Entry 1YPK (X-ray diffraction, 1.78 A resolution); this record covers chains H and I of the 3 polymer chains in the assembly.

# Chain H
Molecule: Prothrombin heavy chain
Source organism: Homo sapiens
Notes: EC 3.4.21.5
UniProt: P00734 (THRB_HUMAN); the construct lacks a stretch of the UniProt sequence and is renumbered around it, so the offset changes along the chain: 16-36 = UniProt 364-384; 37-60 = UniProt 386-409; 61-77 = UniProt 419-435; 78-97 = UniProt 437-456; 7 more segments
Chain sequence (257 residues; numbered 16 to 245 plus 30 insertion-coded residues; 3 numbers in that range are skipped by the numbering (no residue carries them; nothing is unmodelled there); the number before each row is that of its first residue; a row labelled like 60A-60I holds insertion residues (60A, then the next letters in order)):
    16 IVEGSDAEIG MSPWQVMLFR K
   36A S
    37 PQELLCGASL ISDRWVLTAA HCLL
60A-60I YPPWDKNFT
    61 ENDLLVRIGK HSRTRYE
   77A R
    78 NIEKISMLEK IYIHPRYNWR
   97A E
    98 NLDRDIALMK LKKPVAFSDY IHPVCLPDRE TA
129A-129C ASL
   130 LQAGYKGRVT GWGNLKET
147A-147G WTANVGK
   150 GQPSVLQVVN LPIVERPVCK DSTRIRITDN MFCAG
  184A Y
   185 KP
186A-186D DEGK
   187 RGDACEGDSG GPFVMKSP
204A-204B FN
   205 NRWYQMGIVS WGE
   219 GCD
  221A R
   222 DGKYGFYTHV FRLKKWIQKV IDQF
Disordered / not traced: 147A-147G
Curated features (UniProtKB/Swiss-Prot):
  - region: Ala183 to Val200 (High affinity receptor-binding region which is also known as the TP508 peptide)
  - active site (Charge relay system): His57, Asp102, Ser195
  - glycosylation: Asn60G (N-linked (GlcNAc...) (complex) asparagine)
Disulfides: Cys42-Cys58, Cys168-Cys182, Cys191-Cys220

# Chain I
Molecule: 10-mer peptide from Acety-Hirudin(54-65) sulfated
UniProt: P28504 (HIR2_HIRME); residues 1-10 here correspond to UniProt positions 55-64 (UniProt number = residue number + 54)
Chain sequence (10 residues; numbered 1 to 10; the number before each row is that of its first residue):
     1 DFEEIPEEYL
Modified residues: Tyr9 (o-sulfo-l-tyrosine; TYS)
Curated features (UniProtKB/Swiss-Prot):
  - region: Asp1 to Leu10 (Interaction with fibrinogen-binding exosite of thrombin)
  - modified residue: Tyr9 (Sulfotyrosine)

# Interface between chain H and chain I
Pairs across the interface (20):
  Phe34(H) - Phe2(I)  hydrophobic
  Gln38(H) - Phe2(I)
  Glu39(H) - Phe2(I)
  Leu40(H) - Phe2(I)
  Leu65(H) - Ile5(I)  hydrophobic
  Leu65(H) - Tyr9(I)
  Arg67(H) - Ile5(I)
  Arg73(H) - Phe2(I)
  Thr74(H) - Asp1(I)
  Thr74(H) - Phe2(I)
  Thr74(H) - Glu3(I)  hydrogen bond (backbone-backbone)
  Arg75(H) - Glu3(I)
  Tyr76(H) - Glu3(I)  hydrogen bond (backbone-side chain)
  Tyr76(H) - Glu4(I)
  Tyr76(H) - Pro6(I)
  Tyr76(H) - Tyr9(I)
  Glu80(H) - Tyr9(I)
  Lys81(H) - Tyr9(I)
  Ile82(H) - Ile5(I)  hydrophobic
  Ile82(H) - Tyr9(I)
Also at the interface, not in a pair above, chain H (15 interface residues in all): Met32, Met84
Also at the interface, not in a pair above, chain I (8 interface residues in all): Leu10

# Summary
The interface between chain H and chain I involves 15 residues on one side and 8 on the other, with 2 hydrogen
bonds. Polar contacts include Tyr76(H)-Glu3(I) and Thr74(H)-Glu3(I). From UniProt: 3 active-site residues on
chain H.
Here chain H is Prothrombin heavy chain (Homo sapiens) and chain I is a 10-mer peptide from
Acety-Hirudin(54-65) sulfated. Entry 1YPK (Thrombin Inhibitor Complex) was determined by X-ray diffraction,
deposited together with 1YPE, 1YPG and 1YPJ.
